Entry 7PT6 (electron microscopy, 3.20 A resolution); this record covers chains 3 and E of the 18 polymer chains in the assembly.

[Chain 3]
Name: DNA replication licensing factor MCM3
Source organism: Saccharomyces cerevisiae (strain ATCC 204508 / S288c)
Notes: EC 3.6.4.12
UniProtKB: P24279 (MCM3_YEAST); residues 1-971 here = UniProt positions 1-971
Sequence (971 residues; each row starts with the number of its first residue):
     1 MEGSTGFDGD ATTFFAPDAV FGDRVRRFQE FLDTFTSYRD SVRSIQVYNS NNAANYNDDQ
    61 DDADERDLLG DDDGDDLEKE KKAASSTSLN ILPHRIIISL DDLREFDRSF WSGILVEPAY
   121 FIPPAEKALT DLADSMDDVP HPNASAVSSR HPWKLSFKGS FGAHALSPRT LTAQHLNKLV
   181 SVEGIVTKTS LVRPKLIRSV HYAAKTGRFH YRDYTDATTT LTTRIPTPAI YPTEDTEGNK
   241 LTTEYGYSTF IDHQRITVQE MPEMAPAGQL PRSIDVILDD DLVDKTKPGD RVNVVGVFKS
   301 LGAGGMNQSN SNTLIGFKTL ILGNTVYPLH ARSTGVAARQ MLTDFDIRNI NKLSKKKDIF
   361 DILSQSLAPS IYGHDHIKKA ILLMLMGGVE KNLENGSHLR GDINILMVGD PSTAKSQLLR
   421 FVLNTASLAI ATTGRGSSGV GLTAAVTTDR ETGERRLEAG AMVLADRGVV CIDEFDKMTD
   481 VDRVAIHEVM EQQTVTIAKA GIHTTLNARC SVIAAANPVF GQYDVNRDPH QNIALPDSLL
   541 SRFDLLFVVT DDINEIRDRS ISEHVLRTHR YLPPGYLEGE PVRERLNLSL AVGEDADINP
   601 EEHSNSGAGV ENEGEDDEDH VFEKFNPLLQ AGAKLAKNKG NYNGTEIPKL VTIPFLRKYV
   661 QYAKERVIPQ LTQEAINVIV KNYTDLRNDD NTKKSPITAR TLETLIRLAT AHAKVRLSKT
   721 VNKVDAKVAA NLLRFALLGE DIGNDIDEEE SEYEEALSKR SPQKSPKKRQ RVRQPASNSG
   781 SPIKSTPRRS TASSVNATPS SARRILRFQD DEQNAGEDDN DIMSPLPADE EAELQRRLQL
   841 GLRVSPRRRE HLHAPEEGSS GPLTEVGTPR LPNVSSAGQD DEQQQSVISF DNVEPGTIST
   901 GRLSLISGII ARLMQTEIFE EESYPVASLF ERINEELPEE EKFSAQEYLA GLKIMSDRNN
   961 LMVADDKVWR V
Not modelled in the structure: 1-15, 58-88, 144-148, 310-313, 448-454, 593-618, 630-646, 743-971
Curated features (UniProtKB/Swiss-Prot):
  - motif: Ser541 to Asp544 (Arginine finger)
  - binding site (ATP): Gly409 to Ser416
  - modified residue: Ser761 (Phosphoserine), Ser777 (Phosphoserine), Ser781 (Phosphoserine), Thr868 (Phosphothreonine)
  - mutagenesis: Lys415 (K415A: No effect on MCM2-7 complex helicase activity. Loss of MCM2-7 complex helicase activity; when associated with MCM5 A-422. Reduces MCM2-7 complex helicase activity ...)
Ion coordination: Mg2+: Ser416 (together with ADP)
Ligand contacts:
  - ADP (adenosine-5'-diphosphate), molecule 1: Ser370, Ile371, Tyr372, His374, Asp410, Pro411, Ser412, Thr413, Ala414, Lys415, Ser416, Gln417, Ile561, Val565
  - ADP, molecule 2: Leu399, Glu491, Gln492, Arg542, Ala699, Arg700, Glu703

[Chain E]
Name: Minichromosome maintenance protein 5
Source organism: Saccharomyces cerevisiae (strain ATCC 204508 / S288c)
Notes: EC 3.6.4.12
UniProtKB: P29496 (MCM5_YEAST); residues 1-775 here = UniProt positions 1-775
Sequence (775 residues; numbered 1 to 775; the number before each row is that of its first residue):
     1 MSFDRPEIYS APVLQGESPN DDDNTEIIKS FKNFILEFRL DSQFIYRDQL RNNILVKNYS
    61 LTVNMEHLIG YNEDIYKKLS DEPSDIIPLF ETAITQVAKR ISILSRAQSA NNNDKDPENT
   121 SMDTDSLLLN SLPTFQLILN SNANQIPLRD LDSEHVSKIV RLSGIIISTS VLSSRATYLS
   181 IMCRNCRHTT SITINNFNSI TGNTVSLPRS CLSTIESESS MANESNIGDE STKKNCGPDP
   241 YIIIHESSKF IDQQFLKLQE IPELVPVGEM PRNLTMTCDR YLTNKVIPGT RVTIVGIYSI
   301 YNSKNGAGSG RSGGGNGGSG VAIRTPYIKI LGIQSDVETS SIWNSVTMFT EEEEEEFLQL
   361 SRNPKLYEIL TNSIAPSIFG NEDIKKAIVC LLMGGSKKIL PDGMRLRGDI NVLLLGDPGT
   421 AKSQLLKFVE KVSPIAVYTS GKGSSAAGLT ASVQRDPMTR EFYLEGGAMV LADGGVVCID
   481 EFDKMRDEDR VAIHEAMEQQ TISIAKAGIT TVLNSRTSVL AAANPIYGRY DDLKSPGDNI
   541 DFQTTILSRF DMIFIVKDDH NEERDISIAN HVINIHTGNA NAMQNQQEEN GSEISIEKMK
   601 RYITYCRLKC APRLSPQAAE KLSSNFVTIR KQLLINELES TERSSIPITI RQLEAIIRIT
   661 ESLAKLELSP IAQERHVDEA IRLFQASTMD AASQDPIGGL NQASGTSLSE IRRFEQELKR
   721 RLPIGWSTSY QTLRREFVDT HRFSQLALDK ALYALEKHET IQLRHQGQNI YRSGV
Not modelled in the structure: 1, 109-130, 215-234, 304-316, 701-775
Curated features (UniProtKB/Swiss-Prot):
  - motif: Ser548 to Asp551 (Arginine finger)
  - binding site (ATP): Gly416 to Ser423
  - mutagenesis: Lys422 (K422A: Loss of MCM2-7 complex helicase activity)
Ion coordination: Zn2+: Cys183, Cys186, Cys211, Cys236; Mg2+: Ser423 (together with ATP-gamma-S) (shared with 1 residue of chain B)
Ligand contacts:
  - ADP (adenosine-5'-diphosphate): Leu406, Glu498, Gln499, Arg549, Ile650, Arg651, Glu654
  - ATP-gamma-S (AGS; phosphothiophosphoric acid-adenylate ester): Ser377, Ile378, Phe379, Asp417, Pro418, Gly419, Thr420, Ala421, Lys422, Ser423, Gln424, Asp480, Glu481, Asn524, Val572

[Chain 3 / chain E interface]
Residue-residue contacts - 22 pairs, chain 3 then chain E:
  Arg212(3) with Arg187(E)
  Pro228(3) with Asn185(E); Cys186(E)
  Ala229(3) with Arg187(E)
  Ile230(3) with Cys186(E), hydrophobic; His188(E); Ser213(E)
  Tyr231(3) with Ser2(E); Phe3(E)
  Thr233(3) with Arg5(E)
  Glu234(3) with Arg5(E), salt bridge; Thr189(E)
  Asp235(3) with Thr189(E), hydrogen bond (backbone-side chain)
  Thr236(3) with Thr189(E)
  Lys240(3) with Asp4(E); Arg5(E)
  Leu241(3) with Asp4(E)
  Thr242(3) with Asp4(E)
  Thr243(3) with Ser2(E); Asp4(E), hydrogen bond
  Tyr245(3) with Ser2(E), hydrogen bond (side chain-backbone); Phe3(E)
Interface residues without a listed pair, chain 3 (17 interface residues in all): Leu196, Asp213, Phe250
Interface residues without a listed pair, chain E (11 interface residues in all): Glu7

[Overview]
17 residues of chain 3 face 11 of chain E across their interface, with 3 hydrogen bonds and 1 salt bridge.
Among the polar pairs are Glu234(3)-Arg5(E), Asp235(3)-Thr189(E) and Thr243(3)-Asp4(E). Bound to chain 3: ADP.
Ligands of chain E: ADP and ATP-gamma-S.
Here chain 3 is DNA replication licensing factor MCM3 and chain E is Minichromosome maintenance protein 5,
both from Saccharomyces cerevisiae (strain ATCC 204508 / S288c). Entry 7PT6 (Structure of MCM2-7 DH complexed
with Cdc7-Dbf4 in the presence of ATPgS, state III) was determined by electron microscopy together with 7PT7
from the same study.
